Entry 1K3L (X-ray diffraction, 1.50 A resolution); this record covers chains A and B.

[Chain A (and B)]
Molecule: Glutathione S-transferase A1
From: Homo sapiens
Notes: EC 2.5.1.18; chain B of this document is another copy of the same molecule, construct and numbering; everything in this record applies to it too
Reference sequence: P08263 (GSTA1_HUMAN); residues 2-222 here correspond to UniProt positions 1-221 (UniProt number = residue number - 1)
Sequence (221 residues; numbered 2 to 222; the number before each row is that of its first residue):
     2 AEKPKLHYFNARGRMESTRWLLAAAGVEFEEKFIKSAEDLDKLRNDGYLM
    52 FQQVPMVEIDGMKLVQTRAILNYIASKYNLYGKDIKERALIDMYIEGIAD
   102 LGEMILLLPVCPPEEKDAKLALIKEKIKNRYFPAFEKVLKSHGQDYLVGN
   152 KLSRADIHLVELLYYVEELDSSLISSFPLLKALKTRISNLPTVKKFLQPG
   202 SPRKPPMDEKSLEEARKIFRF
Residues lining bound ligands: S-hexylglutathione (GTX): Y9, R15, R45, Q53, Q54, V55, P56, Q67, T68, L107, P110, V111, M208, L213, F220, F222

[How chain A and chain B interact]
Residue-residue contacts (72; chain A residue first):
  M51(A) with M94(B), hydrophobic; Y95(B), hydrophobic; A135(B); F136(B), hydrophobic; V139(B), hydrophobic
  F52(A) with M94(B); G98(B); R131(B), hydrogen bond (backbone-side chain); Y132(B), hydrophobic; A135(B), hydrophobic; F136(B), hydrophobic
  Q53(A) with R131(B)
  Q54(A) with R131(B)
  D61(A) with K87(B)
  K64(A) with M94(B)
  L65(A) with A90(B), hydrophobic; M94(B), hydrophobic
  V66(A) with M94(B), hydrogen bond (backbone-side chain)
  Q67(A) with M94(B); E97(B); G98(B); D101(B), hydrogen bond
  R69(A) with R69(B); E97(B), salt bridge
  A70(A) with D93(B); M94(B)
  N73(A) with R89(B); D93(B), hydrogen bond
  Y74(A) with I86(B), hydrophobic; K87(B); A90(B), hydrophobic
  S77(A) with I86(B); R89(B), hydrogen bond
  K78(A) with I86(B)
  Y82(A) with R89(B), hydrogen bond
  I86(A) with Y74(B), hydrophobic; S77(B); K78(B)
  K87(A) with D61(B), hydrogen bond (side chain-backbone); M63(B)
  R89(A) with N73(B); S77(B); Y82(B), hydrogen bond; R89(B)
  A90(A) with M63(B), hydrophobic; L65(B), hydrophobic; Y74(B), hydrophobic
  D93(A) with A70(B); N73(B), hydrogen bond
  M94(A) with M51(B), hydrophobic; F52(B); K64(B); L65(B), hydrophobic; V66(B); Q67(B); A70(B)
  Y95(A) with M51(B), hydrophobic
  E97(A) with Q67(B); R69(B), salt bridge
  G98(A) with F52(B); Q67(B)
  D101(A) with Q67(B), hydrogen bond
  R131(A) with R45(B); F52(B), hydrogen bond (side chain-backbone); Q53(B); Q54(B)
  Y132(A) with F52(B), hydrophobic
  A135(A) with M51(B); F52(B), hydrophobic
  F136(A) with M51(B), hydrophobic; F52(B), hydrophobic
  V139(A) with M51(B), hydrophobic
Interface residues without a listed pair, chain A (34 interface residues in all): R45, G48, M63
Interface residues without a listed pair, chain B (34 interface residues in all): K138

[In short]
Chain A and chain B each contribute 34 residues to their interface, with 11 hydrogen bonds and 2 salt bridges.
Among the polar pairs are R69(A)-E97(B), F52(A)-R131(B) and V66(A)-M94(B). Bound to chain A:
S-hexylglutathione.
Both chains are Glutathione S-transferase A1 (Homo sapiens). Entry 1K3L (Crystal Structure Analysis of
S-hexyl-glutathione Complex of Glutathione Transferase at 1.5 Angstroms Resolution) was determined by X-ray
diffraction together with 1K3O and 1K3Y from the same study.
